3UNA - chains A and B; structure by X-ray diffraction, 1.90 A resolution.

Chain A (and B):
Protein: Xanthine dehydrogenase/oxidase
Source organism: Bos taurus
Notes: EC 1.17.1.4, 1.17.3.2; chain B of this document is another copy of the same molecule, construct and numbering; everything in this record applies to it too
UniProt: P80457 (XDH_BOVIN); residue numbers follow UniProt; this construct covers 1-1332
Chain sequence (1332 residues; each row starts with the number of its first residue):
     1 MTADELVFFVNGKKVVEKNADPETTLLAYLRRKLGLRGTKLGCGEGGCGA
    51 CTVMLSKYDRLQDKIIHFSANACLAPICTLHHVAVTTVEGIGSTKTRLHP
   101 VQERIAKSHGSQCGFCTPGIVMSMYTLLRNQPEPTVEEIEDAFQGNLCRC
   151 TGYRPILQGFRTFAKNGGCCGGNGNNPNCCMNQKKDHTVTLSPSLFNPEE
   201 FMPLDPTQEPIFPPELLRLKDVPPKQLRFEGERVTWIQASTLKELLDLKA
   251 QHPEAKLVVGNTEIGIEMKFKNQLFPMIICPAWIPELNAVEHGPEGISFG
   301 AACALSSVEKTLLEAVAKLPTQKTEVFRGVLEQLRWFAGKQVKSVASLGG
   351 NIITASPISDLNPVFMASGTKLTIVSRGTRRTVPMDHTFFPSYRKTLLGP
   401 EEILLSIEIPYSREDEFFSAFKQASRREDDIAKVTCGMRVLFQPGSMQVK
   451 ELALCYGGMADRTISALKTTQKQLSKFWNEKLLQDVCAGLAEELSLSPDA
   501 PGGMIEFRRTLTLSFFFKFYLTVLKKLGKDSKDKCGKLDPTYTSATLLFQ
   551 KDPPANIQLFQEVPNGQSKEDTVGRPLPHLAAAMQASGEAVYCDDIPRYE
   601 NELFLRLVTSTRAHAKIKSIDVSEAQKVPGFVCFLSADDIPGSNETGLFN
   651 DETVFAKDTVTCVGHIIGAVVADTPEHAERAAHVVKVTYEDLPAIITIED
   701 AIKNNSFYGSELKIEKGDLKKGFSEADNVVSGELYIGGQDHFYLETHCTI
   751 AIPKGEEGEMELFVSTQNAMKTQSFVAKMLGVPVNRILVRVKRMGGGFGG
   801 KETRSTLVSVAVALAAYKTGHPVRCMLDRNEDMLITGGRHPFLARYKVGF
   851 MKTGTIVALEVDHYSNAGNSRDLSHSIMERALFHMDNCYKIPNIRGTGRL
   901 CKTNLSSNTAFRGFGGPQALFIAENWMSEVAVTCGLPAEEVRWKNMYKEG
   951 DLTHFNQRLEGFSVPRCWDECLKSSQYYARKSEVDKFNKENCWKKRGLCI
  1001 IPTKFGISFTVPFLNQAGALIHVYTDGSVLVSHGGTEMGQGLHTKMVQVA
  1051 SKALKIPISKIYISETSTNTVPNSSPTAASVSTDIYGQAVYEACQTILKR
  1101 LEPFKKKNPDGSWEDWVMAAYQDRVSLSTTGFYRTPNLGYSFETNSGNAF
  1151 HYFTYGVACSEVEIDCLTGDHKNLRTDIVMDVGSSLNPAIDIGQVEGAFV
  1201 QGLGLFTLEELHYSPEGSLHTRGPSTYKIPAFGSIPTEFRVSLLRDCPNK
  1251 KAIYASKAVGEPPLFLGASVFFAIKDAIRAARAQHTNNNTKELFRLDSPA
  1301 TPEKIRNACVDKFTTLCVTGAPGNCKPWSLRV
Disordered / not traced: 1-2, 165-192, 529-536, 1318-1325 (chain B: 1-2, 165-192, 529-536, 1320-1324)
UniProt features mapped onto this chain:
  - active site: Glu1261 (Proton acceptor)
  - binding site ([2Fe-2S] cluster): Cys43, Cys48, Cys51, Cys73, Cys113, Cys116, Cys148, Cys150
  - binding site (FAD): Leu257 to Ile264, Phe337, Ser347 to Asn351, Asp360, Leu404, Lys422
  - binding site (Mo-molybdopterin): Gln767, Phe798, Arg912, Ala1079
  - binding site (substrate): Glu802, Arg880, Phe914, Thr1010
  - mutagenesis: Arg335 (R335A: Promotes conversion to the oxidase form that utilizes molecular oxygen as electron acceptor. Interferes with normal conversion to the dehydrogenase form by reducing agents), Trp336 (W336A: Promotes conversion to the oxidase form that utilizes molecular oxygen as electron acceptor. Interferes with normal conversion to the dehydrogenase form by reducing agents), Arg427 (R427Q: Promotes conversion to the oxidase form that utilizes molecular oxygen as electron acceptor. Interferes with normal conversion to the dehydrogenase form by reducing agents)
Bound ions: 2Fe-2S cluster Fe site 1: Cys43, Cys48, Cys51, Cys73; 2Fe-2S cluster Fe site 2: Cys113, Cys116, Cys148, Cys150; Ca2+: Ala867, Ser870, Arg871, Ser874, Ser907, Asn908
Small-molecule neighbours:
  - carbonate ion (CO3): Arg839, His840, Ile877, Thr909, Ala910, Phe911, Phe914, Gly915, Gln918
  - FAD (flavin-adenine dinucleotide): Glu45, Gly46, Gly47, Leu74, Lys256, Leu257, Val258, Val259, Gly260, Asn261, Thr262, Glu263, Ile264, Ile266, Leu287, Ala301, Leu305, Trp336, Phe337, Ala338, Val342, Val345, Ala346, Ser347, Gly349, Gly350, Asn351, Ile353, Thr354, Ile358, Ser359, Asp360, Leu361, Leu398, Ile403, Leu404, Lys422, Asp429, Asp430
  - 2Fe-2S cluster (FES), molecule 1: Lys40, Leu41, Gly42, Cys43, Gly44, Gly46, Gly47, Cys48, Gly49, Ala50, Cys51, Asn71, Cys73
  - 2Fe-2S cluster (FES), molecule 2: Ser111, Gln112, Cys113, Gly114, Phe115, Cys116, Cys148, Arg149, Cys150, Thr151, Leu744
  - MTE (phosphonic acidmono-(2-amino-5,6-dimercapto-4-oxo-3,7,8a,9,10,10a-hexahydro-4H-8-oxa-1,3,9,10-tetraaza-anthracen-7-ylmethyl)ester): Gln112, Cys113, Cys150, Gly796, Gly797, Phe798, Gly799, Arg912, Met1038, Gly1039, Gln1040, Leu1042, Thr1077, Ala1078, Ala1079, Ser1080, Val1081, Ser1082, Thr1083, Gln1194, Gly1260, Glu1261
  - NAD (nicotinamide-adenine-dinucleotide): Ser356, Pro357, Ile358, Tyr393, Arg394, Gly458, Met459, Ala460, Asp461, Leu496, Ala500, Pro501, Gly502, Arg508
  - 2-hydroxybenzoic acid (SAL): Glu802, Leu873, Ser876, Arg880, Phe914, Ser1008, Phe1009, Thr1010, Val1011, Leu1014, Ala1078, Ala1079
From the paper describing this entry:
  - binding site for NAD: Ser356, Tyr393, Arg394, Pro501

How chain A and chain B interact:
Contacting residue pairs - 130 pairs, chain A then chain B:
  Arg32(A) - Glu600(B)
  Lys95(A) - Gly755(B)  hydrogen bond (side chain-backbone)
  Met584(A) - Glu756(B)
  Met584(A) - Glu757(B)
  Glu589(A) - Gly755(B)
  Glu589(A) - Glu756(B)
  Ala590(A) - Glu756(B)
  Val591(A) - Lys754(B)
  Val591(A) - Glu756(B)  hydrogen bond (backbone-side chain)
  Pro597(A) - Tyr599(B)
  Pro597(A) - Asn601(B)
  Arg598(A) - Tyr599(B)
  Arg598(A) - Glu600(B)  salt bridge
  Tyr599(A) - Pro597(B)
  Tyr599(A) - Arg598(B)
  Tyr599(A) - Tyr599(B)  hydrogen bond
  Tyr599(A) - Glu600(B)
  Glu600(A) - Arg598(B)  salt bridge
  Glu600(A) - Tyr599(B)
  Glu600(A) - Glu600(B)
  Asn601(A) - Pro597(B)
  Lys754(A) - Val591(B)
  Gly755(A) - Lys95(B)  hydrogen bond (backbone-side chain)
  Gly755(A) - Glu589(B)
  Glu756(A) - Met584(B)
  Glu756(A) - Glu589(B)
  Glu756(A) - Ala590(B)
  Glu756(A) - Val591(B)  hydrogen bond (side chain-backbone)
  Glu756(A) - Lys792(B)  salt bridge
  Glu756(A) - Arg793(B)  salt bridge
  Glu757(A) - Met584(B)
  Glu757(A) - Tyr1062(B)
  Glu759(A) - Lys792(B)  salt bridge
  Glu759(A) - Tyr1062(B)  hydrogen bond
  Glu759(A) - Ser1064(B)  hydrogen bond
  Glu761(A) - Arg790(B)  salt bridge
  Met770(A) - Thr1025(B)
  Met770(A) - Tyr1121(B)
  Gln773(A) - Tyr1024(B)
  Pro783(A) - Asp1026(B)
  Pro783(A) - Ser1028(B)
  Val784(A) - Tyr1024(B)  hydrophobic
  Val784(A) - Asp1026(B)  hydrogen bond (backbone-side chain)
  Val784(A) - Ser1028(B)
  Asn785(A) - Tyr1024(B)
  Asn785(A) - Ser1028(B)  hydrogen bond (backbone-side chain)
  Asn785(A) - Val1029(B)  hydrogen bond (side chain-backbone)
  Asn785(A) - Leu1030(B)
  Asn785(A) - Lys1060(B)
  Asn785(A) - Tyr1062(B)
  Arg786(A) - Tyr1062(B)
  Arg790(A) - Glu761(B)  salt bridge
  Arg790(A) - Arg790(B)
  Lys792(A) - Glu756(B)  salt bridge
  Lys792(A) - Glu759(B)  salt bridge
  Arg793(A) - Glu756(B)  salt bridge
  Pro1012(A) - Arg1124(B)  hydrogen bond (backbone-side chain)
  Phe1013(A) - Tyr1121(B)
  Phe1013(A) - Gln1122(B)
  Phe1013(A) - Arg1124(B)
  Leu1014(A) - Tyr1121(B)
  Asn1015(A) - Arg1124(B)  hydrogen bond (backbone-side chain)
  Gln1016(A) - Tyr1121(B)  hydrogen bond (side chain-backbone)
  Gln1016(A) - Arg1124(B)
  Leu1020(A) - Leu1020(B)  hydrophobic
  Leu1020(A) - Asn1069(B)
  His1022(A) - Asn1069(B)  hydrogen bond (side chain-backbone)
  His1022(A) - Thr1070(B)
  His1022(A) - Pro1072(B)
  Val1023(A) - Asn1073(B)  hydrogen bond (backbone-side chain)
  Tyr1024(A) - Gln773(B)
  Tyr1024(A) - Val784(B)  hydrophobic
  Tyr1024(A) - Asn785(B)
  Tyr1024(A) - Thr1068(B)  hydrogen bond (side chain-backbone)
  Tyr1024(A) - Asn1069(B)
  Tyr1024(A) - Pro1072(B)  hydrophobic
  Tyr1024(A) - Asn1073(B)
  Thr1025(A) - Met770(B)
  Thr1025(A) - Asn1073(B)  hydrogen bond (backbone-side chain)
  Asp1026(A) - Pro783(B)
  Asp1026(A) - Val784(B)  hydrogen bond (side chain-backbone)
  Ser1028(A) - Pro783(B)
  Ser1028(A) - Val784(B)  hydrogen bond (side chain-backbone)
  Ser1028(A) - Asn785(B)  hydrogen bond (side chain-backbone)
  Val1029(A) - Asn785(B)  hydrogen bond (backbone-side chain)
  Leu1030(A) - Asn785(B)
  Leu1030(A) - Asn1069(B)
  Lys1060(A) - Asn785(B)
  Tyr1062(A) - Glu757(B)
  Tyr1062(A) - Glu759(B)  hydrogen bond
  Tyr1062(A) - Asn785(B)
  Tyr1062(A) - Arg786(B)
  Ser1064(A) - Glu759(B)  hydrogen bond
  Thr1068(A) - Tyr1024(B)  hydrogen bond (backbone-side chain)
  Asn1069(A) - His1022(B)  hydrogen bond (backbone-side chain)
  Asn1069(A) - Tyr1024(B)
  Asn1069(A) - Leu1030(B)
  Asn1069(A) - Thr1070(B)
  Thr1070(A) - His1022(B)
  Thr1070(A) - Asn1069(B)
  Pro1072(A) - His1022(B)
  Pro1072(A) - Tyr1024(B)  hydrophobic
  Pro1072(A) - Ser1128(B)
  Asn1073(A) - Val1023(B)  hydrogen bond (side chain-backbone)
  Asn1073(A) - Tyr1024(B)
  Asn1073(A) - Thr1025(B)  hydrogen bond (side chain-backbone)
  Asn1073(A) - Tyr1121(B)
  Asn1073(A) - Leu1127(B)
  Tyr1121(A) - Met770(B)
  Tyr1121(A) - Phe1013(B)  hydrophobic
  Tyr1121(A) - Leu1014(B)
  Tyr1121(A) - Gln1016(B)  hydrogen bond (backbone-side chain)
  Tyr1121(A) - Asn1073(B)
  Gln1122(A) - Phe1013(B)
  Asp1123(A) - Arg1134(B)  hydrogen bond (backbone-side chain)
  Arg1124(A) - Pro1012(B)  hydrogen bond (side chain-backbone)
  Arg1124(A) - Phe1013(B)
  Arg1124(A) - Asn1015(B)  hydrogen bond (side chain-backbone)
  Arg1124(A) - Gln1016(B)
  Arg1124(A) - Phe1132(B)
  Arg1124(A) - Arg1134(B)
  Arg1124(A) - Thr1135(B)  hydrogen bond (side chain-backbone)
  Ser1126(A) - Phe1132(B)
  Leu1127(A) - Asn1073(B)
  Ser1128(A) - Pro1072(B)
  Phe1132(A) - Arg1124(B)
  Phe1132(A) - Ser1126(B)
  Arg1134(A) - Asp1123(B)  hydrogen bond (side chain-backbone)
  Arg1134(A) - Arg1124(B)  hydrogen bond (side chain-backbone)
  Thr1135(A) - Arg1124(B)  hydrogen bond (backbone-side chain)
Also at the interface, not in a pair above, chain A (64 interface residues in all): Arg37, Leu788, Ile1061, Val1125, Thr1129, Thr1130
Also at the interface, not in a pair above, chain B (64 interface residues in all): Arg32, Arg37, Leu788, Ile1061, Val1125, Thr1129, Thr1130

Summary:
Chain A and chain B each contribute 64 residues to their interface, with 35 hydrogen bonds and 10 salt
bridges. Among the polar pairs are Arg598(A)-Glu600(B), Glu756(A)-Lys792(B) and Glu756(A)-Arg793(B). The paper
reports a binding site for NAD at Ser356(A), Tyr393(A) and Arg394(A) among others.
Chain A and chain B are both Xanthine dehydrogenase/oxidase (Bos taurus); the structure, Crystal Structure of
Bovine Milk Xanthine Dehydrogenase with NAD Bound, was determined by X-ray diffraction together with 3UNC,
3UNI, 3AX7 and 3AX9 from the same study.
